8JEM - chains A and B of the 4 polymer chains in the assembly; structure by electron microscopy, 3.23 A resolution.

Chain A (and B):
Name: Teichoic acid D-alanyltransferase
Source organism: Streptococcus thermophilus LMG 18311
Notes: EC 2.3.1.-; chain B of this document is another copy of the same molecule, construct and numbering; everything in this record applies to it too
Reference sequence: Q5M4V4 (DLTB_STRT2); residues 1-415 here = UniProt positions 1-415
Chain sequence (440 residues; row label = number of the first residue in the row; numbers below 1 keep their minus sign (Met-24 is residue -24)):
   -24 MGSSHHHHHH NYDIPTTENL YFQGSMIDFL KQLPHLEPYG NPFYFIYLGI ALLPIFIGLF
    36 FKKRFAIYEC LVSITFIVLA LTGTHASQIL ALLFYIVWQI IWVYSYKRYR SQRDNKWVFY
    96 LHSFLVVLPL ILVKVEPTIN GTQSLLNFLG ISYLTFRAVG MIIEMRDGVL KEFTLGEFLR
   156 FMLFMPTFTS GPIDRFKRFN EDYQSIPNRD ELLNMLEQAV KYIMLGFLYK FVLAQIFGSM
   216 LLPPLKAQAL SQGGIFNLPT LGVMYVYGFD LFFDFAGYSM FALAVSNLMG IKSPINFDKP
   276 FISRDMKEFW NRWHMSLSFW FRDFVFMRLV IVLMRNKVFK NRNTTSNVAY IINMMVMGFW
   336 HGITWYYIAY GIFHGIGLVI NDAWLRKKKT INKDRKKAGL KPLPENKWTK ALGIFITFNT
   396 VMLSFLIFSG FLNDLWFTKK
Unresolved in the structure: -24 to -2 (chain B: -24 to -4)
Construct notes: initiating methionine (-24); expression tag (-23 to 0)
Ligand contacts:
  - Amsacrine (ASW; N-[4-(acridin-9-ylamino)-3-methoxyphenyl]methanesulfonamide): Tyr128, Ser165, Tyr242, Leu246, Asp249, Phe250, Tyr253, Trp285, Trp288, His289, Met332, Trp335, His336, Tyr345, Phe403
  - diacyl glycerol (DGA): Pro17, Phe18, Phe20, Ile21, Leu28, Leu191, Val195, Ile198, Met199, Leu200, Phe202, Leu203, Leu263
  - phosphatidylglycerol (PGT; (1S)-2-{[{[(2R)-2,3-dihydroxypropyl]oxy}(hydroxy)phosphoryl]oxy}-1-[(palmitoyloxy)methyl]ethyl stearate), molecule 1: Leu28, Ile32, Phe35, Phe36, Arg184
  - phosphatidylglycerol (PGT), molecule 2: Lys91, Phe94, Tyr95, Ser98, Phe99, Val102, Leu105, Ile106, Lys109, Val110, Thr130, Phe131, Val134, Ile138, Trp295, Phe296, Phe299, Val300, Arg303, Leu304, Val307, Arg310, Asn311, Val331, Phe334, Trp335, Ile338
From the paper describing this entry:
  - self-association interface (contacts with another copy of this molecule); pairs are residue here / residue on that copy: Phe40-Leu188, Ile42-Val195, Ile42-Lys196, Leu46-Met199, Phe4, Pro9, Phe18, Phe206, Met215
  - mutagenesis - I42R, L46R, M199A, L200R: decreased growth
  - binding site for phosphatidylglycerol: Phe94, Tyr95, Val102, Leu105, Ile106, Val110, Phe131, Val134, Ile138, Trp295, Leu304, Val307, Val331, Phe334, Ile338
  - catalytic residues: His289, His336 (citing earlier work)
  - binding site for Amsacrine: Tyr128, Leu246, Asp249, Phe250, Tyr253, Trp285, Trp288, His289, Trp335, His336, Tyr345, Phe403

Chain A / chain B interface:
Pairs across the interface (14):
  Leu188(A) - Lys38(B)
  Leu188(A) - Phe40(B)  hydrophobic
  Glu192(A) - Ile42(B)
  Val195(A) - Ile42(B)  hydrophobic
  Val195(A) - Tyr43(B)  hydrophobic
  Val195(A) - Leu46(B)  hydrophobic
  Lys196(A) - Ile42(B)
  Met199(A) - Cys45(B)  hydrophobic
  Met199(A) - Leu46(B)  hydrophobic
  Phe206(A) - Phe4(B)
  Ser214(A) - Gln-2(B)
  Met215(A) - Phe-3(B)  hydrophobic
  Met215(A) - Gln-2(B)
  Met215(A) - Met1(B)  hydrophobic
Other interface residues (no listed pair), chain A (12 interface residues in all): Phe18, Asp185, Leu216, Pro219
Other interface residues (no listed pair), chain B (13 interface residues in all): Gly-1, Pro9, Ala41

Overview:
The interface between chain A and chain B involves 12 residues on one side and 13 on the other. Ligands of
chain A: Amsacrine, phosphatidylglycerol and diacyl glycerol. From the paper: catalytic residues His289(A) and
His336(A); I42R, L46R and M199A of chain A, among others, reduce growth.
Both chains are Teichoic acid D-alanyltransferase (Streptococcus thermophilus LMG 18311). Entry 8JEM (DltB
tetramer in complex with inhibitor m-AMSA) was determined by electron microscopy together with 8JES and 8JF2
from the same study.
